9GYQ - chains A and B; structure by X-ray diffraction, 2.00 A resolution.

[Chain A (and B)]
Name: Histidine triad nucleotide-binding protein 1
Source organism: Homo sapiens
Notes: EC 3.-.-.-; chain B of this document is another copy of the same molecule, construct and numbering; everything in this record applies to it too
UniProtKB: P49773 (HINT1_HUMAN); residue numbers follow UniProt; this construct covers 1-126
Sequence (126 residues; each row starts with the number of its first residue):
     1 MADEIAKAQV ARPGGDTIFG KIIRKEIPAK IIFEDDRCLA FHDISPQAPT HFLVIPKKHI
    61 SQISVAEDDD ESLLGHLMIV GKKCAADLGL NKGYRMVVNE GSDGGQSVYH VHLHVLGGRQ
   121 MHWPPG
Disordered / not traced: 1-11 (chain B: 1-15)
Residues lining bound ligands: N-oxidanyl-4-phenanthridin-6-yl-benzamide (A1IQV): I18, F19, I22, I27, F41, H42, D43, I44, L53, S107, V108
Curated features (UniProtKB/Swiss-Prot):
  - motif: H110 to H114 (Histidine triad motif)
  - active site: H112 (Tele-AMP-histidine intermediate)
  - binding site (AMP): D43, I44, N99, G105 to S107, H112 to H114
  - modified residue: A2 (N-acetylalanine), K21 (N6-acetyllysine), K30 (N6-acetyllysine), S45 (Phosphoserine), S72 (Phosphoserine)

[Chain A / chain B interface]
Contacting residue pairs - 99 pairs, chain A then chain B:
  R37(A) with E71(B), salt bridge
  Q47(A) with W123(B); P124(B)
  H51(A) with W123(B)
  I63(A) with M78(B), hydrophobic; K82(B); Y94(B)
  S64(A) with K82(B), hydrogen bond (backbone-side chain); Y94(B)
  A66(A) with I79(B), hydrophobic; K82(B), hydrogen bond (backbone-side chain)
  E67(A) with I79(B)
  D68(A) with I79(B); K83(B), salt bridge
  E71(A) with S72(B); G75(B); H76(B), salt bridge; I79(B)
  S72(A) with E71(B); S72(B)
  L74(A) with M78(B); I79(B), hydrophobic
  G75(A) with E71(B); G75(B)
  H76(A) with E71(B), salt bridge
  M78(A) with L74(B); M78(B), hydrophobic; V98(B), hydrophobic
  I79(A) with A66(B), hydrophobic; E67(B); E71(B); L74(B), hydrophobic
  K82(A) with I63(B); S64(B), hydrogen bond (side chain-backbone); A66(B), hydrogen bond (side chain-backbone)
  K83(A) with D68(B), salt bridge
  K92(A) with G101(B); S102(B), hydrogen bond (backbone-backbone); D103(B), hydrogen bond (backbone-backbone)
  G93(A) with E100(B)
  Y94(A) with I63(B); S64(B); N99(B); E100(B), hydrogen bond (backbone-backbone); G104(B)
  R95(A) with V97(B); V98(B); N99(B), hydrogen bond; G104(B), hydrogen bond (side chain-backbone); P125(B), hydrogen bond (side chain-backbone); G126(B)
  M96(A) with M96(B); V97(B); V98(B), hydrogen bond (backbone-backbone)
  V97(A) with R95(B); M96(B)
  V98(A) with M78(B), hydrophobic; R95(B); M96(B), hydrogen bond (backbone-backbone)
  N99(A) with Y94(B); R95(B), hydrogen bond; W123(B)
  E100(A) with G93(B); Y94(B), hydrogen bond (backbone-backbone)
  S102(A) with K92(B), hydrogen bond (backbone-backbone); Q120(B), hydrogen bond (backbone-side chain)
  D103(A) with K92(B), hydrogen bond (backbone-backbone); G93(B); R119(B); Q120(B), hydrogen bond (backbone-side chain); M121(B), hydrogen bond (backbone-backbone)
  G104(A) with Y94(B); R95(B), hydrogen bond (backbone-side chain)
  H114(A) with W123(B)
  R119(A) with D103(B); G126(B), hydrogen bond (side chain-backbone)
  Q120(A) with S102(B), hydrogen bond (side chain-backbone); D103(B), hydrogen bond (side chain-backbone)
  M121(A) with D103(B), hydrogen bond (backbone-backbone); P125(B); G126(B)
  H122(A) with G126(B), hydrogen bond (backbone-backbone)
  W123(A) with Q47(B); N99(B); H114(B)
  P124(A) with Q47(B); G126(B)
  P125(A) with R95(B), hydrogen bond (backbone-side chain); V97(B), hydrophobic; M121(B); P125(B); G126(B)
  G126(A) with R95(B); R119(B), hydrogen bond (backbone-side chain); M121(B); H122(B), hydrogen bond (backbone-backbone); P124(B); P125(B); G126(B)
Interface residues without a listed pair, chain A (44 interface residues in all): V65, G101, G105, L113, L116, G118
Interface residues without a listed pair, chain B (41 interface residues in all): H51, G105, L116, G118

[Overview]
44 residues of chain A face 41 of chain B across their interface, with 28 hydrogen bonds and 5 salt bridges.
Polar pairs include R37(A)-E71(B), D68(A)-K83(B) and E71(A)-H76(B). Ligands of chain A:
N-oxidanyl-4-phenanthridin-6-yl-benzamide.
Chain A and chain B are both Histidine triad nucleotide-binding protein 1 (Homo sapiens); the structure,
Crystal structure of human Histidine Triad Nucleotide-Binding Protein 1 in complex with KV30, was determined
by X-ray diffraction, deposited together with 9GYP.
